6VQP - chains A and Q; structure by X-ray diffraction, 2.00 A resolution.

== Chain A ==
Name: CalU17
Source organism: Micromonospora echinospora
UniProt: Q8KND1 (Q8KND1_MICEC); numbering as in UniProt (aligned over 1-316)
Amino-acid sequence (335 residues; each row starts with the number of its first residue; numbers below 1 keep their minus sign (Met-18 is residue -18)):
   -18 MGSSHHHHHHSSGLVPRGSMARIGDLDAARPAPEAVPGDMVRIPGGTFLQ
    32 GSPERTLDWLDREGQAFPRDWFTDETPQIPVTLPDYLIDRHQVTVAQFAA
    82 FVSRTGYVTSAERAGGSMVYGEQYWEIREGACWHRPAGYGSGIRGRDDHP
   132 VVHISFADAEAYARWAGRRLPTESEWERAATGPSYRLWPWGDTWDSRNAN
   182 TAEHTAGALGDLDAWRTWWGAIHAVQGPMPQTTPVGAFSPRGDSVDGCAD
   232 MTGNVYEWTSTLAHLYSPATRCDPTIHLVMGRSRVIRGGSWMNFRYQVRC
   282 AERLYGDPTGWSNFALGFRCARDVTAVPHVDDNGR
Disordered / not traced: -18 to 15, 308-316
Differences from the reference sequence: expression tag (-18 to 0)
Metal / ion sites: Mg2+ site 1: Gly234, Val236, Gly269, Gly270; Mg2+ site 2: Glu283, Arg284

== Chain Q ==
Name: CalU17 His-Tagged protein
Source organism: Micromonospora echinospora
Amino-acid sequence (19 residues; numbered -19 to -1; the number before each row is that of its first residue; numbers below 1 keep their minus sign (Met-19 is residue -19)):
   -19 MGSSHHHHHHSSGLVPRGS
Disordered / not traced: -19 to -11, -2 to -1

== Chain A / chain Q interface ==
Residue-residue contacts (22):
  Trp52(A) with Pro-4(Q), hydrophobic; Arg-3(Q)
  Tyr105(A) with Arg-3(Q)
  Trp106(A) with Arg-3(Q)
  Tyr237(A) with Leu-6(Q), hydrophobic
  Thr256(A) with Val-5(Q)
  Val260(A) with Val-5(Q), hydrophobic
  Ser264(A) with Ser-8(Q)
  Ile267(A) with Leu-6(Q), hydrophobic
  Leu285(A) with Leu-6(Q), hydrophobic; Val-5(Q); Pro-4(Q)
  Tyr286(A) with Gly-7(Q); Leu-6(Q); Val-5(Q), hydrogen bond (backbone-backbone)
  Gly287(A) with Gly-7(Q)
  Asp288(A) with Ser-9(Q), hydrogen bond; Ser-8(Q); Gly-7(Q), hydrogen bond (backbone-backbone)
  Trp292(A) with Ser-9(Q); Gly-7(Q); Leu-6(Q)
Also at the interface, not in a pair above, chain A (15 interface residues in all): Ile257, Asn294

== Summary ==
15 residues of chain A and 7 residues of chain Q are in contact; the contacts include 3 hydrogen bonds. Polar
pairs include Asp288(A)-Ser-9(Q), Tyr286(A)-Val-5(Q) and Asp288(A)-Gly-7(Q). Gly234(A), Val236(A), Gly269(A)
and Gly270(A) coordinate Mg2+ site 1. Glu283(A) and Arg284(A) coordinate Mg2+ site 2.
Chain A is CalU17 and chain Q is CalU17 His-Tagged protein, both from Micromonospora echinospora; the
structure, Structure of CalU17 from the Calicheamicin Biosynthesis Pathway of Micromonospora echinospora, was
determined by X-ray diffraction.
